Entry 6HL5 (X-ray diffraction, 1.98 A resolution); this record covers chains A and S.

== Chain A ==
Name: Hypoxia-inducible factor 1-alpha inhibitor
From: Homo sapiens
Notes: EC 1.14.11.30, 1.14.11.-
UniProt: Q9NWT6 (HIF1N_HUMAN); residue numbers follow UniProt; this construct covers 1-349
Chain sequence (350 residues; numbered 0 to 349; the number before each row is that of its first residue; numbering starts at 0):
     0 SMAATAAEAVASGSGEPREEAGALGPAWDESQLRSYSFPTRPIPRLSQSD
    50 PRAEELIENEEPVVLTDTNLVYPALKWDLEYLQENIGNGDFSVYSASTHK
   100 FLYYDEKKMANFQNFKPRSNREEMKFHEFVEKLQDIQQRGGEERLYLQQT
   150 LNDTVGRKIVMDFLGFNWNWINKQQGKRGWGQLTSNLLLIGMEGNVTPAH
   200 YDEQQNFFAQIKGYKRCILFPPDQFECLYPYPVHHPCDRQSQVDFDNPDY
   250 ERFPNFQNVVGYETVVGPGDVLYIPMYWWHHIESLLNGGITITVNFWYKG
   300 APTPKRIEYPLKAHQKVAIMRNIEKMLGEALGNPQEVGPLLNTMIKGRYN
Not modelled in the structure: 0-11
Sequence notes: expression tag (0)
Curated features (UniProtKB/Swiss-Prot):
  - binding site (2-oxoglutarate): Tyr145, Thr196, Asn205, Lys214, Asn294
  - binding site (substrate): Asp152, Gln181 to Thr183, Asp201 to Gln203, Arg238, Gln239, Ala300, Asn321
  - binding site (Fe cation): His199, Asp201, His279
  - site: Leu340 (Important for dimer formation)
  - modified residue: Ala2 (N-acetylalanine)
  - mutagenesis: His199 (H199A: Prevents suppression of HIF CAD activity. Strongly stimulates 2-oxoglutarate turnover. No stimulation of 2-oxoglutarate turnover; when associated with R-340), Asp201 (D201A: Prevents suppression of HIF CAD activity; D201E: Loss of HIF1A Asn hydroxylation activity. Slightly stimulates 2-oxoglutarate turnover; D201G: No impact on HIF1A Asn hydroxylation activity ...), Gln239 (Q239H: No effect on Asp hydroxylation ability), Trp296 (W296R: Loss of HIF1A Asn hydroxylation activity and slight stimulation of 2-oxoglutarate turnover; when associated with G-201), Leu340 (L340R: Impairs dimer formation, leading to loss of HIF1A Asn hydroxylation activity. No stimulation of 2-oxoglutarate turnover; when associated with A-201), Ile344 (I344R: No effect on dimer formation and HIF1A Asn hydroxylation activity)
Metal / ion sites: Zn2+: His199, Asp201, His279 (together with N-oxalylglycine)
Residues lining bound ligands: N-oxalylglycine (OGA): Tyr145, Leu188, Thr196, His199, Asp201, Asn205, Phe207, Lys214, His279, Ile281, Asn294, Trp296

== Chain S ==
Name: Apoptosis-stimulating of p53 protein 1
UniProt: Q96KQ4 (ASPP1_HUMAN); residues 932-954 here = UniProt positions 932-954
Chain sequence (23 residues; each row starts with the number of its first residue):
   932 GHHHIVKFLLDFGVNVNAADSDG
Not modelled in the structure: 932-937, 952-954

== Interface between chain A and chain S ==
Residue-residue contacts (33):
  Tyr102(A) - Val947(S)
  Tyr102(A) - Asn948(S)
  Tyr102(A) - Ala949(S)  hydrogen bond (side chain-backbone)
  His199(A) - Asn948(S)
  Asp201(A) - Asn946(S)
  Asp201(A) - Val947(S)
  Asp201(A) - Asn948(S)  hydrogen bond (side chain-backbone)
  Glu202(A) - Gly944(S)  hydrogen bond (side chain-backbone)
  Glu202(A) - Val945(S)
  Glu202(A) - Asn946(S)  hydrogen bond (backbone-backbone)
  Gln203(A) - Val945(S)  hydrogen bond (side chain-backbone)
  Gln203(A) - Val947(S)
  Arg238(A) - Asn946(S)
  Arg238(A) - Val947(S)  hydrogen bond (side chain-backbone)
  Arg238(A) - Asn948(S)  hydrogen bond
  Gln239(A) - Asn948(S)  hydrogen bond
  Tyr276(A) - Phe943(S)
  Trp296(A) - Val947(S)  hydrophobic
  Trp296(A) - Ala949(S)  hydrophobic
  Lys298(A) - Val945(S)
  Gly299(A) - Phe943(S)
  Ala300(A) - Phe943(S)
  Ile306(A) - Leu941(S)  hydrophobic
  Gln314(A) - Leu941(S)
  Ala317(A) - Leu940(S)
  Ala317(A) - Leu941(S)
  Ile318(A) - Leu940(S)
  Ile318(A) - Leu941(S)  hydrophobic
  Asn321(A) - Phe939(S)
  Asn321(A) - Leu940(S)  hydrogen bond (side chain-backbone)
  Asn321(A) - Asp942(S)  hydrogen bond (side chain-backbone)
  Ile322(A) - Leu940(S)  hydrophobic
  Met325(A) - Leu940(S)  hydrophobic
Interface residues without a listed pair, chain A (23 interface residues in all): Gln147, Leu186, Thr196, Thr302
Interface residues without a listed pair, chain S (13 interface residues in all): Lys938, Ala950

== Overview ==
Chain A and chain S form an interface of 23 and 13 residues respectively; the contacts include 10 hydrogen
bonds. Polar pairs include Tyr102(A)-Ala949(S), Asp201(A)-Asn948(S) and Glu202(A)-Gly944(S). Ligands of chain
A: N-oxalylglycine.
Chain A is Hypoxia-inducible factor 1-alpha inhibitor (Homo sapiens) and chain S is Apoptosis-stimulating of
p53 protein 1; the structure, Factor Inhibiting HIF (FIH) in complex with zinc, NOG and ASPP1(932-954), was
determined by X-ray diffraction.
